Entry 5B2I (X-ray diffraction, 3.00 A resolution); this record covers chains C and E of the 10 polymer chains in the assembly.

== Chain C ==
Protein: Histone H2A type 1-B/E
Organism: Homo sapiens
UniProt: P04908 (H2A1B_HUMAN); residues 0-129 here correspond to UniProt positions 1-130 (UniProt number = residue number + 1)
Amino-acid sequence (133 residues; row label = number of the first residue in the row; numbers below 1 keep their minus sign (Gly-3 is residue -3)):
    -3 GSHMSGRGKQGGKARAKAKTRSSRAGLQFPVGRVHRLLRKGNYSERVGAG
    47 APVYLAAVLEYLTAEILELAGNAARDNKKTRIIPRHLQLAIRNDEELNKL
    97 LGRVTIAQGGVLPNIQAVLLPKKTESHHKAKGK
Not modelled in the structure: -3 to 12, 119-129
Differences from the reference sequence: expression tag (-3 to -1)

== Chain E ==
Protein: Histone H3.1
Organism: Homo sapiens
UniProt: P68431 (H31_HUMAN); residues 0-135 here correspond to UniProt positions 1-136 (UniProt number = residue number + 1)
Amino-acid sequence (139 residues; each row starts with the number of its first residue; numbers below 1 keep their minus sign (Gly-3 is residue -3)):
    -3 GSHMARTKQTARKSTGGKAPRKQLATKAARKSAPATGGVKKPHRYRPGTV
    47 ALREIRRYQKSTELLIRKLPFQRLVREIAQDFKTDLRFQSSAVMALQEAC
    97 EAYLVGLFEDTNLCAIHAKRVTIMPKDIQLARRIRGERA
Not modelled in the structure: -3 to 36
Differences from the reference sequence: expression tag (-3 to -1)
Bound ions: Mn2+: Asp77 (shared with 1 residue of chain D)

== Interface between chain C and chain E ==
Contacting residue pairs - 23 pairs, chain C then chain E:
  Arg81(C) with Gln55(E), hydrogen bond (side chain-backbone); Lys56(E); Thr58(E)
  Thr101(C) with Ala98(E)
  Gln104(C) with Thr58(E); Glu94(E), hydrogen bond
  Gly105(C) with Thr58(E)
  Gly106(C) with Thr58(E)
  Val107(C) with Gln55(E); Glu105(E)
  Pro109(C) with Gln55(E)
  Asn110(C) with Gln55(E), hydrogen bond (backbone-side chain)
  Ile111(C) with Ile51(E), hydrophobic; Arg52(E)
  Gln112(C) with Asn108(E); Leu109(E); Ile112(E)
  Val114(C) with Ile112(E), hydrophobic
  Leu115(C) with Leu48(E); Asn108(E); Ile112(E), hydrophobic; Val117(E), hydrophobic
  Pro117(C) with Leu48(E)
Interface residues without a listed pair, chain C (16 interface residues in all): Ala103, Leu108, Leu116
Interface residues without a listed pair, chain E (17 interface residues in all): Ser57, Glu59, Leu60, Val101

== Overview ==
The interface between chain C and chain E involves 16 residues on one side and 17 on the other; the contacts
include 3 hydrogen bonds. Among the polar pairs are Arg81(C)-Gln55(E), Gln104(C)-Glu94(E) and
Asn110(C)-Gln55(E).
Here chain C is Histone H2A type 1-B/E and chain E is Histone H3.1, both from Homo sapiens. Entry 5B2I (Human
nucleosome containing CpG unmethylated DNA) was determined by X-ray diffraction (same publication as 5B2J).
